Entry 5WGD (X-ray diffraction, 1.80 A resolution); this record covers chains B and F of the 4 polymer chains in the assembly.

Chain B:
Molecule: Estrogen receptor
From: Homo sapiens
UniProt: P03372 (ESR1_HUMAN), isoform P03372-3; residues 297-554 here correspond to UniProt positions 124-381 (UniProt number = residue number - 173)
Chain sequence (261 residues; each row starts with the number of its first residue):
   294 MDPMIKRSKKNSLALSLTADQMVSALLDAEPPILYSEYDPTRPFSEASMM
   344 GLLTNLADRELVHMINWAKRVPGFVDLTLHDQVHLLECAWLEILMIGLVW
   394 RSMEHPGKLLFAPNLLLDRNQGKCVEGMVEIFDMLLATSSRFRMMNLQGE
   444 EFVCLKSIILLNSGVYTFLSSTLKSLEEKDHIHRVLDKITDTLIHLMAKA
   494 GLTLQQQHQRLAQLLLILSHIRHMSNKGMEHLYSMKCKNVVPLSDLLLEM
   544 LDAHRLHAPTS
Unresolved in the structure: 294-306, 330-337, 461-472, 549-554
Sequence notes: initiating methionine (294); expression tag (295-296); engineered mutation S537 (Tyr364 in P03372)
Ligand contacts: estradiol (EST): M343, L346, T347, L349, A350, E353, L384, L387, M388, L391, R394, F404, M421, I424, L428, G521, H524, L525

Chain F:
Molecule: (Ace)ailhkllqds(nh2)
Chain sequence (12 residues; each row starts with the number of its first residue):
     1 XAILHKLLQDSX
Modified residues: ACE (acetyl group) at position 1; NH2 (amino group) at position 12

Chain B / chain F interface:
Pairs across the interface (17):
  I358(B) - L4(F)  hydrophobic
  I358(B) - L7(F)  hydrophobic
  I358(B) - L8(F)  hydrophobic
  N359(B) - S11(F)  hydrogen bond
  K362(B) - L8(F)  hydrogen bond (side chain-backbone)
  K362(B) - NH2_12(F)
  L372(B) - H5(F)
  L372(B) - L8(F)  hydrophobic
  Q375(B) - L8(F)
  V376(B) - L4(F)  hydrophobic
  V376(B) - H5(F)
  V376(B) - L8(F)  hydrophobic
  L379(B) - L8(F)  hydrophobic
  E380(B) - L4(F)
  D538(B) - I3(F)
  L539(B) - I3(F)  hydrophobic
  M543(B) - L4(F)  hydrophobic
Interface residues without a listed pair, chain B (12 interface residues in all): F367
Interface residues without a listed pair, chain F (8 interface residues in all): Q9

In short:
12 residues of chain B and 8 residues of chain F are in contact, with 2 hydrogen bonds. Polar contacts include
N359(B)-S11(F) and K362(B)-L8(F). Chain B binds estradiol.
Here chain B is Estrogen receptor (Homo sapiens) and chain F is (Ace)ailhkllqds(nh2). Entry 5WGD (Estrogen
Receptor Alpha Ligand Binding Domain in Complex with Estradiol and SRC2-LP1) was determined by X-ray
diffraction (same publication as 5WGQ).
